Entry 9GF6 (electron microscopy, 3.80 A resolution); this record covers chains K and R of the 11 polymer chains in the assembly.

[Chain K]
Molecule: Nucleosomal DNA Strand 1
Sequence (152 nucleotides; each row starts with the number of its first residue; numbers below 1 keep their minus sign (DC-70 is residue -70)):
   -70 CAATATCCCGAGTACATGCACAGGATGTATATATCTGACACGTGCCTGGA
   -20 GACTAGGGAGTAATCCCCTTGGCGGTTAAAACGCGGGGGACAGCGCGTAC
    30 GTGCGTTTAAGCGGTGCTAGAGCTGTCTACGACCAATTGAGCGGCCTCGG
    80 CA
Disordered / not traced: -70 to -60, 76-81

[Chain R]
Name: Histone H4
Organism: Homo sapiens
UniProt: P62805 (H4_HUMAN); residues 1-102 here correspond to UniProt positions 2-103 (UniProt number = residue number + 1)
Chain sequence (102 residues; each row starts with the number of its first residue):
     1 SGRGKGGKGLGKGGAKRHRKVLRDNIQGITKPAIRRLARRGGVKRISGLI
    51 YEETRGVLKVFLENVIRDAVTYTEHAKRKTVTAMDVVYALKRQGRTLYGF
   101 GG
Disordered / not traced: 1-23
Swiss-Prot annotation at these positions:
  - DNA-binding region: Lys16 to Lys20
  - modified residue: Ser1 (N-acetylserine), Arg3 (Asymmetric dimethylarginine), Lys5 (N6-(2-hydroxyisobutyryl)lysine), Lys8 (N6-(2-hydroxyisobutyryl)lysine), Lys12 (N6-(2-hydroxyisobutyryl)lysine), Lys16 (N6-(2-hydroxyisobutyryl)lysine), Lys20 (N6,N6,N6-trimethyllysine), Lys31 (N6-(2-hydroxyisobutyryl)lysine), Lys44 (N6-(2-hydroxyisobutyryl)lysine), Ser47 (Phosphoserine), Tyr51 (Phosphotyrosine), Lys59 (N6-(2-hydroxyisobutyryl)lysine), Lys77 (N6-(2-hydroxyisobutyryl)lysine), Lys79 (N6-(2-hydroxyisobutyryl)lysine), Thr80 (Phosphothreonine), Tyr88 (Phosphotyrosine), Lys91 (N6-(2-hydroxyisobutyryl)lysine)
  - cross-link (Glycyl lysine isopeptide (Lys-Gly)): Lys12 (interchain with G-Cter in SUMO2), Lys20 (interchain with G-Cter in SUMO2), Lys31 (interchain with G-Cter in SUMO2), Lys59 (interchain with G-Cter in SUMO2), Lys79 (interchain with G-Cter in SUMO2), Lys91 (interchain with G-Cter in SUMO2)

[Chain K / chain R interface]
Residue-residue contacts (12; chain K residue first):
  DA7(K) - Arg45(R)  hydrogen bond to the sugar
  DA7(K) - Ile46(R)  phosphate contact
  DA7(K) - Ser47(R)  phosphate contact
  DA7(K) - Gly48(R)  hydrogen bond to the phosphate
  DA8(K) - Arg39(R)  salt bridge to the phosphate
  DA8(K) - Arg45(R)  phosphate contact
  DA8(K) - Ile46(R)  hydrogen bond to the phosphate
  DA8(K) - Tyr51(R)  hydrogen bond to the phosphate
  DG26(K) - Lys79(R)  salt bridge to the phosphate
  DT27(K) - Arg78(R)  phosphate contact
  DT27(K) - Lys79(R)  hydrogen bond to the phosphate
  DT27(K) - Thr80(R)  hydrogen bond to the phosphate
Interface residues without a listed pair, chain K (6 interface residues in all): DT6, DA9
Interface residues without a listed pair, chain R (12 interface residues in all): Arg35, Lys44, Lys77

[Summary]
6 residues of chain K and 12 residues of chain R are in contact; the contacts include 6 hydrogen bonds and 2
salt bridges. Polar contacts include DA7(K)-Arg45(R), DA7(K)-Gly48(R) and DA8(K)-Ile46(R). Curated annotation
(UniProt) lists a DNA-binding region on chain R.
Here chain K is Nucleosomal DNA Strand 1 and chain R is Histone H4 (Homo sapiens). Entry 9GF6 (CryoEM
structure of the human INO80 core-nucleosome complex state N-6) was determined by electron microscopy.
